7L1H - chains A and B; structure by X-ray diffraction, 1.50 A resolution.

[Chain A]
Name: Tryptophan synthase alpha chain
Source organism: Salmonella typhimurium (strain LT2 / SGSC1412 / ATCC 700720)
Notes: EC 4.2.1.20
Reference sequence: P00929 (TRPA_SALTY); numbering as in UniProt (aligned over 1-268)
Amino-acid sequence (268 residues; row label = number of the first residue in the row):
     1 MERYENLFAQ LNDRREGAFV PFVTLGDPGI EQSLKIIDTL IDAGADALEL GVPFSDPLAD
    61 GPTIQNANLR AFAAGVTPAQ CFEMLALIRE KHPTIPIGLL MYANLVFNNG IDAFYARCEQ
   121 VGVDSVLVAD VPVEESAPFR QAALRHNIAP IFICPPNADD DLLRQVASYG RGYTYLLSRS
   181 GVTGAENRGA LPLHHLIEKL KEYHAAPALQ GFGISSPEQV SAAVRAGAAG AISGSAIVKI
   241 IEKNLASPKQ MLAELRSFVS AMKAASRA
Ligand contacts: F9F (2-({[4-(trifluoromethoxy)phenyl]sulfonyl}amino)ethyl dihydrogen phosphate): Phe22, Glu49, Ala59, Asp60, Ile64, Leu100, Leu127, Ala129, Ile153, Tyr175, Leu177, Arg179, Thr183, Gly184, Ala185, Phe212, Gly213, Ile214, Ile232, Ser233, Gly234, Ser235
Swiss-Prot annotation at these positions:
  - active site (Proton acceptor): Glu49, Asp60

[Chain B]
Name: Tryptophan synthase beta chain
Source organism: Salmonella typhimurium (strain LT2 / SGSC1412 / ATCC 700720)
Notes: EC 4.2.1.20
Reference sequence: P0A2K1 (TRPB_SALTY); numbering as in UniProt (aligned over 1-397)
Amino-acid sequence (397 residues; numbered 1 to 397; the number before each row is that of its first residue):
     1 MTTLLNPYFG EFGGMYVPQI LMPALNQLEE AFVSAQKDPE FQAQFADLLK NYAGRPTALT
    61 KCQNITAGTR TTLYLKREDL LHGGAHKTNQ VLGQALLAKR MGKSEIIAET GAGQHGVASA
   121 LASALLGLKC RIYMGAKDVE RQSPNVFRMR LMGAEVIPVH SGSATLKDAC NEALRDWSGS
   181 YETAHYMLGT AAGPHPYPTI VREFQRMIGE ETKAQILDKE GRLPDAVIAC VGGGSNAIGM
   241 FADFINDTSV GLIGVEPGGH GIETGEHGAP LKHGRVGIYF GMKAPMMQTA DGQIEESYSI
   301 SAGLDFPSVG PQHAYLNSIG RADYVSITDD EALEAFKTLC RHEGIIPALE SSHALAHALK
   361 MMREQPEKEQ LLVVNLSGRG DKDIFTVHDI LKARGEI
Unresolved in the structure: 1, 397
Metal / ion sites: Cs+ site 1: Thr66, Thr69, Thr71; Cs+ site 2: Val231, Gly232, Glu256, Gly268, Phe306, Ser308
Ligand contacts:
  - 0JO (2-{[(E)-{3-hydroxy-2-methyl-5-[(phosphonooxy)methyl]pyridin-4-yl}methylidene]amino}prop-2-enoic acid): Ala85, His86, Lys87, Glu109, Thr110, Gly111, Ala112, Gly113, Gln114, His115, Leu166, Gly189, Thr190, Cys230, Val231, Gly232, Gly233, Gly234, Ser235, Asn236, Gly303, Leu304, Ala348, Glu350, Ser351, Ser377, Gly378
  - bicine (BCN), molecule 1: Thr248, Ser249, Val250, Gly251, Leu252, Gly320, Arg321, Ala322, Asp323
  - bicine (BCN), molecule 2: Gly259, His260, Gly261, Glu263, Thr328, Asp329, Asp330
  - bicine (BCN), molecule 3: Thr289, Ala290, Asp291, Gln293
Swiss-Prot annotation at these positions:
  - modified residue: Lys87 (N6-(pyridoxal phosphate)lysine)

[Chain A / chain B interface]
Pairs across the interface (66):
  Pro53(A) - Gln293(B)  hydrogen bond (backbone-side chain)
  Phe54(A) - Gly292(B)
  Phe54(A) - Gln293(B)
  Phe54(A) - Ile294(B)  hydrophobic
  Ser55(A) - Gln293(B)  hydrogen bond (backbone-side chain)
  Ser55(A) - Ile294(B)  hydrogen bond (side chain-backbone)
  Asp56(A) - Lys167(B)  salt bridge
  Asp56(A) - Asn171(B)  hydrogen bond
  Asp56(A) - Tyr279(B)
  Asp56(A) - Ile294(B)
  Pro57(A) - Arg175(B)  hydrogen bond (backbone-side chain)
  Leu58(A) - Pro18(B)  hydrophobic
  Leu58(A) - Asn171(B)
  Leu58(A) - Leu174(B)  hydrophobic
  Leu58(A) - Arg175(B)
  Asp60(A) - Arg175(B)  hydrogen bond (backbone-side chain)
  Gln65(A) - Arg175(B)
  Phe72(A) - Gln293(B)
  Thr77(A) - Asp291(B)
  Pro78(A) - Asp291(B)
  Ala103(A) - Ile278(B)  hydrophobic
  Asn104(A) - Gly277(B)
  Asn104(A) - Ile278(B)  hydrogen bond (side chain-backbone)
  Asn104(A) - Gln288(B)  hydrogen bond
  Asn104(A) - Gly292(B)  hydrogen bond (side chain-backbone)
  Leu105(A) - Asp291(B)
  Leu105(A) - Gly292(B)
  Leu105(A) - Gln293(B)
  Phe107(A) - Val276(B)
  Phe107(A) - Ile278(B)  hydrophobic
  Phe107(A) - Lys283(B)
  Asn108(A) - Arg275(B)  hydrogen bond
  Asn108(A) - Gln288(B)
  Asn108(A) - Ala290(B)  hydrogen bond (side chain-backbone)
  Asn108(A) - Asp291(B)  hydrogen bond (side chain-backbone)
  Asn108(A) - Gly292(B)
  Asn109(A) - Arg275(B)
  Asn109(A) - Ala290(B)
  Ala129(A) - Pro18(B)
  Asp130(A) - Tyr16(B)
  Asp130(A) - Val17(B)  hydrogen bond (backbone-backbone)
  Asp130(A) - Pro18(B)
  Pro132(A) - Met15(B)
  Pro132(A) - Val17(B)
  Pro132(A) - Gln19(B)
  Pro132(A) - Met22(B)  hydrophobic
  Val133(A) - Gln19(B)  hydrogen bond (backbone-side chain)
  Glu134(A) - Gln19(B)  hydrogen bond
  Glu134(A) - Met22(B)
  Glu135(A) - Tyr8(B)  hydrogen bond
  Glu135(A) - Gly14(B)
  Glu135(A) - Met15(B)  hydrogen bond (side chain-backbone)
  Glu135(A) - Tyr16(B)  hydrogen bond
  Ile153(A) - Gln19(B)
  Pro155(A) - Gln19(B)
  Pro155(A) - Ile20(B)  hydrophobic
  Asn157(A) - Glu182(B)
  Leu162(A) - Gln19(B)
  Ser180(A) - Ile20(B)
  Ser180(A) - Ser178(B)
  Ser180(A) - Gly179(B)
  Ser180(A) - Tyr181(B)
  Gly181(A) - Ser178(B)  hydrogen bond (backbone-backbone)
  Gly181(A) - Gly179(B)
  Val182(A) - Arg175(B)
  Val182(A) - Ser178(B)
Also at the interface, not in a pair above, chain A (36 interface residues in all): Ala59, Val131, Phe139, Pro156, Leu177, Arg179
Also at the interface, not in a pair above, chain B (34 interface residues in all): Thr2, Glu11, Ser161, Glu172, Met286

[Summary]
36 residues of chain A face 34 of chain B across their interface; the contacts include 19 hydrogen bonds and 1
salt bridge. Polar pairs include Asp56(A)-Lys167(B), Pro53(A)-Gln293(B) and Ser55(A)-Gln293(B). Ligands of
chain A: compound F9F.
Here chain A is Tryptophan synthase alpha chain and chain B is Tryptophan synthase beta chain, both from
Salmonella typhimurium (strain LT2 / SGSC1412 / ATCC 700720). Entry 7L1H (The aminoacrylate form of the
wild-type Salmonella typhimurium Tryptophan Synthase in complex with inhibitor
N-(4'-trifluoromethoxybenzenesulfonyl)-2-amino-1-ethylphosphate (F9F) ...) was determined by X-ray
diffraction.
